5W3L - chains A and B of the 6 polymer chains in the assembly; structure by electron microscopy, 2.71 A resolution.

Chain A:
Molecule: viral protein 1
Source organism: Human rhinovirus 14
UniProtKB: P03303 (POLG_HRV14); residues 1-289 here correspond to UniProt positions 568-856 (UniProt number = residue number + 567)
Amino-acid sequence (289 residues; numbered 1 to 289; the number before each row is that of its first residue):
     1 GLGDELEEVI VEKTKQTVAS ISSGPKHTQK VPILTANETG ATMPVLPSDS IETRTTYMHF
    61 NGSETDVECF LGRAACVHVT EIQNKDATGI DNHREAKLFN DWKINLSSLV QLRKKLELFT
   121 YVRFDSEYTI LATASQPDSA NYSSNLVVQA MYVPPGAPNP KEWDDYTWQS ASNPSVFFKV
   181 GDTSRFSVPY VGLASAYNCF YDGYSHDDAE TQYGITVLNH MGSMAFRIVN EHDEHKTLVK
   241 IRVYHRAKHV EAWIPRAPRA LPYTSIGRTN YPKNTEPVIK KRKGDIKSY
Unresolved in the structure: 1-15
UniProt features mapped onto this chain:
  - site: Tyr289 (Cleavage)

Chain B:
Molecule: viral protein 3
Source organism: Human rhinovirus 14
UniProtKB: P03303 (POLG_HRV14); residues 1-236 here correspond to UniProt positions 332-567 (UniProt number = residue number + 331)
Amino-acid sequence (236 residues; each row starts with the number of its first residue):
     1 GLPTTTLPGS GQFLTTDDRQ SPSALPNYEP TPRIHIPGKV HNLLEIIQVD TLIPMNNTHT
    61 KDEVNSYLIP LNANRQNEQV FGTNLFIGDG VFKTTLLGEI VQYYTHWSGS LRFSLMYTGP
   121 ALSSAKLILA YTPPGARGPQ DRREAMLGTH VVWDIGLQST IVMTIPWTSG VQFRYTDPDT
   181 YTSAGFLSCW YQTSLILPPE TTGQVYLLSF ISACPDFKLR LMKDTQTISQ TVALTE
UniProt features mapped onto this chain:
  - region: Ala233 to Glu236 (Amphipathic alpha-helix)

How chain A and chain B interact:
Contacting residue pairs (186; chain A residue first):
  Ala19(A) - Asp216(B)
  Ile33(A) - Val151(B)  hydrophobic
  Ile33(A) - Thr160(B)
  Ile33(A) - Ile161(B)
  Ile33(A) - Val162(B)  hydrogen bond (backbone-backbone)
  Leu34(A) - Trp153(B)
  Leu34(A) - Gln158(B)
  Leu34(A) - Thr160(B)
  Leu34(A) - Ile161(B)  hydrophobic
  Thr35(A) - Gln158(B)
  Thr35(A) - Ser159(B)
  Thr35(A) - Thr160(B)  hydrogen bond (backbone-backbone)
  Thr35(A) - Val162(B)
  Ala36(A) - Thr160(B)
  Asn37(A) - Asp50(B)  hydrogen bond
  Asn37(A) - Ser114(B)
  Asn37(A) - Met116(B)
  Asn37(A) - Thr160(B)  hydrogen bond (backbone-side chain)
  Asn37(A) - Phe210(B)
  Glu38(A) - Met116(B)
  Glu38(A) - Ser159(B)  hydrogen bond
  Thr42(A) - Gln48(B)
  Thr42(A) - Val49(B)
  Thr42(A) - Asp50(B)  hydrogen bond
  Thr42(A) - Arg112(B)
  Thr42(A) - Ser212(B)
  Met43(A) - Arg112(B)  hydrogen bond (backbone-side chain)
  Pro44(A) - Arg112(B)
  Val45(A) - Arg112(B)  hydrogen bond (backbone-side chain)
  Val45(A) - Val162(B)  hydrophobic
  Val45(A) - Cys214(B)  hydrogen bond (backbone-side chain)
  Pro47(A) - Ser110(B)
  Pro47(A) - Thr164(B)
  Ser50(A) - Thr164(B)
  Ile51(A) - Thr149(B)
  Ile51(A) - Pro166(B)  hydrophobic
  Met58(A) - Asp216(B)
  Met58(A) - Lys218(B)
  Phe60(A) - Lys218(B)
  Phe60(A) - Leu219(B)
  Gly62(A) - Asn42(B)
  Glu64(A) - Tyr104(B)  hydrogen bond (backbone-side chain)
  Glu64(A) - Arg220(B)
  Glu64(A) - Leu221(B)  hydrogen bond (side chain-backbone)
  Glu64(A) - Met222(B)  hydrogen bond (side chain-backbone)
  Thr65(A) - Asn42(B)  hydrogen bond
  Thr65(A) - Leu43(B)  hydrogen bond (backbone-backbone)
  Thr65(A) - Leu44(B)
  Thr65(A) - Tyr104(B)
  Thr65(A) - Leu219(B)
  Asp66(A) - His41(B)
  Asp66(A) - Asn42(B)
  Val67(A) - Val40(B)
  Val67(A) - His41(B)  hydrogen bond (backbone-backbone)
  Cys69(A) - Met222(B)
  Phe70(A) - Leu43(B)  hydrophobic
  Phe70(A) - Tyr103(B)  hydrophobic
  Phe70(A) - Tyr104(B)
  Phe70(A) - Met222(B)  hydrophobic
  Arg73(A) - Thr15(B)
  Arg73(A) - Thr16(B)
  Arg73(A) - Met222(B)
  Ala74(A) - Phe13(B)  hydrophobic
  Ala74(A) - Thr15(B)  hydrogen bond (backbone-backbone)
  Lys103(A) - Glu236(B)  salt bridge
  Asn105(A) - Glu236(B)  hydrogen bond
  Ser107(A) - Leu234(B)
  Ser108(A) - Gln230(B)  hydrogen bond (backbone-side chain)
  Ser108(A) - Ala233(B)
  Ser108(A) - Leu234(B)  hydrogen bond (backbone-backbone)
  Leu109(A) - Gln230(B)
  Leu109(A) - Ala233(B)  hydrophobic
  Val110(A) - Ile228(B)  hydrophobic
  Val110(A) - Ser229(B)
  Val110(A) - Gln230(B)  hydrogen bond (backbone-side chain)
  Val110(A) - Leu234(B)  hydrophobic
  Gln111(A) - Asp224(B)
  Arg113(A) - Leu234(B)
  Lys114(A) - Glu99(B)  salt bridge
  Lys114(A) - Tyr103(B)  hydrogen bond
  Lys114(A) - Thr227(B)
  Lys114(A) - Ile228(B)
  Lys115(A) - Tyr103(B)
  Phe119(A) - Val40(B)  hydrophobic
  Tyr121(A) - Ile36(B)  hydrophobic
  Arg123(A) - Pro30(B)
  Arg123(A) - Thr31(B)  hydrogen bond (side chain-backbone)
  Arg123(A) - Pro32(B)  hydrogen bond (side chain-backbone)
  Arg123(A) - Arg33(B)
  Glu127(A) - Ser21(B)  hydrogen bond
  Thr129(A) - Phe13(B)
  Pro174(A) - Ala24(B)
  Pro174(A) - Leu25(B)  hydrophobic
  Arg185(A) - Phe13(B)
  Arg185(A) - Asp17(B)  salt bridge
  Arg185(A) - Ser21(B)
  Arg185(A) - Pro22(B)
  Phe186(A) - Pro22(B)
  Phe186(A) - Ala24(B)  hydrophobic
  Ser187(A) - Ser21(B)
  Ser187(A) - Pro22(B)  hydrogen bond (backbone-backbone)
  Ser187(A) - Ser23(B)
  Ser187(A) - Ala24(B)  hydrogen bond (backbone-backbone)
  Val188(A) - Leu25(B)  hydrophobic
  Pro189(A) - Ser23(B)
  Pro189(A) - Leu25(B)  hydrophobic
  Pro189(A) - Tyr28(B)  hydrophobic
  Tyr190(A) - Tyr28(B)
  Tyr190(A) - Pro30(B)
  Tyr190(A) - Thr31(B)
  Val191(A) - Leu25(B)  hydrophobic
  Val191(A) - Tyr28(B)
  Gly192(A) - Thr31(B)  hydrogen bond (backbone-side chain)
  Leu193(A) - Thr31(B)
  Ala194(A) - Thr31(B)
  Ser195(A) - Pro32(B)  hydrogen bond (side chain-backbone)
  Ser195(A) - Ile34(B)  hydrogen bond (side chain-backbone)
  Ala196(A) - Ile36(B)  hydrophobic
  Tyr244(A) - Phe13(B)  hydrophobic
  Arg246(A) - Asp17(B)  hydrogen bond (side chain-backbone)
  Arg246(A) - Asp18(B)  salt bridge
  Arg246(A) - Arg19(B)
  Lys248(A) - Ser21(B)  hydrogen bond
  Glu251(A) - Arg33(B)  salt bridge
  Glu251(A) - Lys39(B)  salt bridge
  Ala252(A) - Lys39(B)
  Ala252(A) - Val40(B)  hydrogen bond (backbone-backbone)
  Trp253(A) - Ile36(B)  hydrogen bond (side chain-backbone)
  Trp253(A) - Pro37(B)
  Trp253(A) - Gly38(B)
  Trp253(A) - Lys39(B)
  Ile254(A) - Pro37(B)
  Ile254(A) - Gly38(B)  hydrogen bond (backbone-backbone)
  Pro255(A) - Val40(B)
  Pro255(A) - Ile46(B)  hydrophobic
  Pro258(A) - Leu96(B)
  Pro258(A) - Glu99(B)
  Tyr263(A) - Ile228(B)  hydrophobic
  Tyr263(A) - Leu234(B)  hydrophobic
  Thr264(A) - Leu234(B)
  Ser265(A) - Leu234(B)
  Ser265(A) - Thr235(B)  hydrogen bond (side chain-backbone)
  Ser265(A) - Glu236(B)
  Ile266(A) - Leu234(B)
  Ile266(A) - Thr235(B)  hydrogen bond (backbone-backbone)
  Ile266(A) - Glu236(B)
  Arg268(A) - Glu236(B)  hydrogen bond (side chain-backbone)
  Pro277(A) - Thr60(B)
  Pro277(A) - Asp62(B)
  Val278(A) - Asp62(B)  hydrogen bond (backbone-side chain)
  Val278(A) - Thr94(B)
  Ile279(A) - Pro54(B)  hydrophobic
  Ile279(A) - Asn57(B)
  Ile279(A) - Asp62(B)  hydrogen bond (backbone-side chain)
  Ile279(A) - Thr94(B)
  Lys280(A) - Asn57(B)  hydrogen bond (backbone-side chain)
  Lys281(A) - Asn57(B)
  Lys281(A) - Thr58(B)
  Lys281(A) - His59(B)
  Lys281(A) - Thr60(B)
  Arg282(A) - Met55(B)  hydrogen bond (side chain-backbone)
  Arg282(A) - Asn57(B)  hydrogen bond (backbone-backbone)
  Arg282(A) - Gly82(B)  hydrogen bond (side chain-backbone)
  Arg282(A) - Val91(B)
  Ile286(A) - Met55(B)
  Ile286(A) - Asn56(B)
  Ile286(A) - Thr58(B)
  Ile286(A) - Ile69(B)  hydrophobic
  Ile286(A) - Val80(B)
  Ile286(A) - Phe81(B)
  Ile286(A) - Gly82(B)  hydrogen bond (backbone-backbone)
  Lys287(A) - Gln79(B)  hydrogen bond (backbone-side chain)
  Lys287(A) - Phe81(B)
  Lys287(A) - Gly82(B)
  Ser288(A) - Gly82(B)
  Ser288(A) - Thr83(B)
  Tyr289(A) - Gln79(B)  hydrogen bond
  Tyr289(A) - Gly82(B)
  Tyr289(A) - Thr83(B)
  Tyr289(A) - Asn84(B)  hydrogen bond (backbone-side chain)
  Tyr289(A) - Gly138(B)
  Tyr289(A) - Pro139(B)  hydrogen bond (side chain-backbone)
  Tyr289(A) - Phe186(B)  hydrophobic
  Tyr289(A) - Leu187(B)
  Tyr289(A) - Ser188(B)
  Tyr289(A) - Trp190(B)
Interface residues without a listed pair, chain A (86 interface residues in all): Ala41, Leu46, Leu118, Tyr152, Ile215, Arg256, Arg259, Gly284, Asp285
Interface residues without a listed pair, chain B (101 interface residues in all): Leu14, Lys61, Ser66, Tyr67, Pro70, Glu78, Lys93, Asp154, Phe173, Pro215, Phe217, Thr225

In short:
The interface between chain A and chain B involves 86 residues on one side and 101 on the other; the contacts
include 48 hydrogen bonds and 6 salt bridges. Among the polar pairs are Lys103(A)-Glu236(B),
Lys114(A)-Glu99(B) and Arg185(A)-Asp17(B).
Here chain A is viral protein 1 and chain B is viral protein 3, both from Human rhinovirus 14. Entry 5W3L
(CryoEM structure of rhinovirus B14 in complex with C5 Fab (4 degrees Celsius, molar ratio 1:3 ...) was
determined by electron microscopy, deposited together with 5W3E, 5W3M and 5W3O.
